1DOA - chains A and B; structure by X-ray diffraction, 2.60 A resolution.

[Chain A]
Molecule: Protein (GTP-binding protein)
Organism: Homo sapiens
Reference sequence: P60953 (CDC42_HUMAN); numbering as in UniProt (aligned over 1-188)
Chain sequence (191 residues; row label = number of the first residue in the row; numbers below 1 keep their minus sign (Gly-2 is residue -2)):
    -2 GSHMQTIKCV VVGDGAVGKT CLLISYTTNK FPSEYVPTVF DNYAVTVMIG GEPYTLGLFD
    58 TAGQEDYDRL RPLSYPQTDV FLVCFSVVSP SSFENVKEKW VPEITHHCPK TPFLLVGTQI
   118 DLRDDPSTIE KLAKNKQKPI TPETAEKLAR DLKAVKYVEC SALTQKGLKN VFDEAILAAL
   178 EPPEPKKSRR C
Sequence notes: modified residue (188)
Modified positions: Cys188 (o-methylcysteine; CMT)
Curated features (UniProtKB/Swiss-Prot):
  - motif: Tyr32 to Tyr40 (Effector region)
  - binding site (GTP): Gly10 to Thr17, Asp57 to Gln61, Thr115 to Asp118
  - modified residue: Tyr32 (Microbial infection: O-AMP-tyrosine), Thr35 (Microbial infection: O-AMP-threonine), Tyr64 (Phosphotyrosine)
  - glycosylation: Tyr32 (Microbial infection: O-linked (GlcNAc) tyrosine), Thr35 (Microbial infection: O-alpha-linked (GlcNAc) threonine)
  - natural variant: Tyr64 (Y64C: In TKS)
  - mutagenesis: Gly12 (G12V: Constitutively active. Interacts with PARD6 proteins. Does not inhibit filopodia formation. No effect on NR3C2 transcriptional activity), Thr17 (T17N: Constitutively inactive. Does not interact with PARD6 proteins. Inhibits filopodia formation. No effect on NR3C2 transcriptional activity), Tyr32 (Y32F: Abolishes AMPylation by Haemophilus IbpA), Gln61 (Q61L: Constitutively active. Interacts with PARD6 proteins)
Covalently attached groups: geran-8-yl geran (GER) linked to Cys188
Ion coordination: Mg2+ site 1 near His0 (its only coordinating residue here); Mg2+ site 2: Thr17, Thr35 (together with GDP)
Ligand contacts: GDP (guanosine-5'-diphosphate): Asp11, Gly12, Ala13, Val14, Gly15, Lys16, Thr17, Cys18, Phe28, Val33, Thr35, Gln116, Asp118, Leu119, Ser158, Ala159, Leu160
Reported in the primary citation:
  - conformationally variable residues (loop rearrangement): Gly48
  - Mg2+ coordination: Thr35
  - binding site for geran-8-yl geran: Arg186

[Chain B]
Molecule: Protein (GDP-dissociation inhibitor 1)
Organism: Bos taurus
Reference sequence: P19803 (GDIR_BOVIN); residue numbers follow UniProt; this construct covers 1-204
Chain sequence (219 residues; row label = number of the first residue in the row; numbers below 1 keep their minus sign (Gly-14 is residue -14)):
   -14 GSPGISGGGG GILGLMAEQE PTAEQLAQIA AENEEDEHSV NYKPPAQKSI QEIQELDKDD
    46 ESLRKYKEAL LGRVAVSADP NVPNVVVTRL TLVCSTAPGP LELDLTGDLE SFKKQSFVLK
   106 EGVEYRIKIS FRVNREIVSG MKYIQHTYRK GVKIDKTDYM VGSYGPRAEE YEFLTPMEEA
   166 PKGMLARGSY NIKSRFTDDD RTDHLSWEWN LTIKKEWKD
Disordered / not traced: -14 to 4
Curated features (UniProtKB/Swiss-Prot):
  - region: Asn66 to Pro83 (Hydrophobic)
  - modified residue: Ala2 (N-acetylalanine), Ser34 (Phosphoserine), Lys43 (N6-acetyllysine), Ser47 (Phosphoserine), Ser101 (Phosphoserine), Lys105 (N6-acetyllysine), Ser115 (Phosphoserine), Lys127 (N6-acetyllysine), Lys141 (N6-acetyllysine), Lys178 (N6-acetyllysine)
  - cross-link (Glycyl lysine isopeptide (Lys-Gly)): Lys138 (interchain with G-Cter in SUMO1), Lys141 (interchain with G-Cter in SUMO1)
Ligand contacts: geran-8-yl geran (GER): Ile14, Glu17, Leu75, Leu77, Leu86, Phe102, Tyr110, Ile112, Gln130, Thr132, Ile139, Asp140, Tyr144, Pro166, Ala171, Tyr175, Ile177, Trp194, Leu196
Reported in the primary citation:
  - binding site for geran-8-yl geran: Ile14, Leu77, Phe102, Ile139, Ile177, Trp194
  - specificity-determining residues: Ile177 (proposed by the authors, not directly observed)
  - conformationally variable residues (loop rearrangement, side-chain flip): Leu77, Leu90 to Val103, Gly173 to Thr182, Leu190 to Lys199

[Interface between chain A and chain B]
Residue-residue contacts - 61 pairs, chain A then chain B:
  Pro34(A) with Ser47(B)
  Thr35(A) with Asp45(B), hydrogen bond; Ser47(B); Leu48(B)
  Val36(A) with Ser47(B), hydrogen bond (backbone-side chain); Tyr51(B), hydrophobic
  Asp38(A) with Lys50(B)
  Asp57(A) with Tyr51(B)
  Thr58(A) with Tyr51(B)
  Ala59(A) with Tyr51(B), hydrogen bond (backbone-side chain)
  Asp63(A) with Lys33(B); Leu41(B)
  Tyr64(A) with Leu41(B); Asp42(B), hydrogen bond; Leu48(B); Lys52(B), hydrogen bond
  Asp65(A) with Pro30(B)
  Arg66(A) with Pro30(B), hydrogen bond (side chain-backbone); Ala31(B), hydrogen bond (side chain-backbone); Gln32(B); Lys33(B); Ser124(B); Asp185(B), salt bridge
  Leu67(A) with Ile38(B), hydrophobic; Lys52(B); Leu55(B); Leu56(B), hydrophobic
  Arg68(A) with Tyr51(B)
  Pro69(A) with Ser148(B)
  Leu70(A) with Leu55(B); Leu56(B), hydrophobic; Ile122(B), hydrophobic; Ser148(B)
  Ser71(A) with Leu55(B)
  Pro73(A) with Ser148(B); Tyr149(B)
  Lys94(A) with Val25(B)
  Glu95(A) with Val25(B); Lys28(B), salt bridge
  Pro99(A) with Val25(B)
  Glu100(A) with Tyr27(B)
  His103(A) with Tyr27(B); Lys127(B); Met145(B); Asp184(B), salt bridge
  His104(A) with Tyr27(B); Gly125(B); Met145(B); Ser148(B), hydrogen bond
  Arg186(A) with Glu17(B); Tyr110(B), hydrogen bond; Gln130(B), hydrogen bond; Asp140(B), salt bridge; Thr142(B), hydrogen bond; Tyr144(B), hydrogen bond; Glu163(B), salt bridge
  Arg187(A) with Glu164(B), salt bridge; Ala165(B); Pro166(B)
  Cys188(A) with Ile14(B); Glu17(B)
Also at the interface, not in a pair above, chain A (31 interface residues in all): Asn39, Gln61, Gln74, Pro106, Ser185
Also at the interface, not in a pair above, chain B (44 interface residues in all): Asn26, Ala54, Gly147, Gly150, Phe158, Lys167
From the paper, about this interface:
  - residue pairs: Thr35(A)-Asp45(B) (hydrogen bond), Val36(A)-Ser47(B) (backbone contact), Tyr64(A)-Asp42(B) (hydrogen bond), Arg66(A)-Asp185(B) (hydrogen bond), Arg66(A)-Pro30(B) (backbone contact), Arg66(A)-Ala31(B) (backbone contact), Leu70(A)-Ile122(B) (hydrophobic contact), Pro73(A)-Tyr149(B), Ile14(B)-Cys188(A) (hydrophobic contact), Gln32(B)-Arg66(A) (hydrophobic contact), Ile122(B)-Arg66(A) (hydrophobic contact), Ser148(B)-His104(A) (hydrogen bond), Asp184(B)-His103(A) (hydrogen bond)
  - interface residues, chain A: Tyr64(A), Leu67(A), Leu70(A), Arg186(A)
  - interface residues, chain B: Leu48(B), Tyr51(B), Gln130(B), Thr142(B), Tyr144(B), Glu163(B), Glu164(B)

[Summary]
The interface between chain A and chain B involves 31 residues on one side and 44 on the other, with 12
hydrogen bonds and 6 salt bridges. Polar pairs include Arg66(A)-Asp185(B), Glu95(A)-Lys28(B) and
His103(A)-Asp184(B). The authors report hydrogen bonds between Thr35(A) and Asp45(B), Tyr64(A) and Asp42(B)
and Arg66(A) and Asp185(B) among others; backbone contacts between Val36(A) and Ser47(B), Arg66(A) and
Pro30(B) and Arg66(A) and Ala31(B); hydrophobic contacts between Leu70(A) and Ile122(B), Ile14(B) and
Cys188(A) and Gln32(B) and Arg66(A) among others. The paper reports a binding site for geran-8-yl geran at
Arg186(A) and Ile14(B) among others; interface residues Tyr64(A), Leu67(A) and Leu48(B) among others.
Here chain A is Protein (GTP-binding protein) (Homo sapiens) and chain B is Protein (GDP-dissociation
inhibitor 1) (Bos taurus). Entry 1DOA (Structure of the rho family gtp-binding protein cdc42 in complex with
the multifunctional regulator rhogdi) was determined by X-ray diffraction.
